Entry 8RHJ (X-ray diffraction, 3.05 A resolution); this record covers chains K and W of the 34 polymer chains in the assembly.

# Chain K
Name: Proteasome subunit beta type-5
Organism: Saccharomyces cerevisiae
Notes: EC 3.4.25.1
UniProt: P30656 (PSB5_YEAST); residues 6-217 here correspond to UniProt positions 76-287 (UniProt number = residue number + 70)
Sequence (212 residues; each row starts with the number of its first residue):
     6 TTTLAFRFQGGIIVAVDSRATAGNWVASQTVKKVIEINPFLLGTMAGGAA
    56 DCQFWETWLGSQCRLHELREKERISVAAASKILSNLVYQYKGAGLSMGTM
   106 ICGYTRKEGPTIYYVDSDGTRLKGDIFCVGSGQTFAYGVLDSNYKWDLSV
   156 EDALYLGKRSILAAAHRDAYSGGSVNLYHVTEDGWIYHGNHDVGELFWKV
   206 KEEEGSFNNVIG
Ion coordination: Mg2+: Ala170, Asp173, Ser176 (shared with Asp204(W) of chain W)
Reported in the primary citation:
  - catalytic residues: Thr6, Gly52
  - binding site for Macrocyclic oxindole epoxyketone: Thr6, Thr26, Gly28, Gly52

# Chain W
Name: Proteasome subunit beta type-3
Organism: Saccharomyces cerevisiae
UniProt: P25451 (PSB3_YEAST); residues 0-204 here correspond to UniProt positions 1-205 (UniProt number = residue number + 1)
Sequence (205 residues; each row starts with the number of its first residue; numbering starts at 0):
     0 MSDPSSINGGIVVAMTGKDCVAIACDLRLGSQSLGVSNKFEKIFHYGHVF
    50 LGITGLATDVTTLNEMFRYKTNLYKLKEERAIEPETFTQLVSSSLYERRF
   100 GPYFVGPVVAGINSKSGKPFIAGFDLIGCIDEAKDFIVSGTASDQLFGMC
   150 ESLYEPNLEPEDLFETISQALLNAADRDALSGWGAVVYIIKKDEVVKRYL
   200 KMRQD
Not modelled in the structure: 0
Ion coordination: Mg2+: Asp204 (shared with Ala170(K), Asp173(K), Ser176(K) of chain K)
UniProt features mapped onto this chain:
  - modified residue: Ser30 (Phosphoserine)
  - cross-link: Lys69 (Glycyl lysine isopeptide (Lys-Gly) (interchain with G-Cter in ubiquitin))

# How chain K and chain W interact
Residue-residue contacts (47):
  Arg24(K) - Asp204(W)  salt bridge
  Asn29(K) - Asp177(W)
  Asn29(K) - Ala178(W)  hydrogen bond (backbone-backbone)
  Asn29(K) - Leu179(W)
  Trp30(K) - Gln144(W)
  Trp30(K) - Arg176(W)
  Val31(K) - Asp175(W)
  Val31(K) - Arg176(W)  hydrogen bond (backbone-side chain)
  Val31(K) - Ala178(W)
  Ala32(K) - Arg176(W)  hydrogen bond (backbone-side chain)
  Ser33(K) - Arg176(W)
  Gln34(K) - Asp175(W)
  Gln34(K) - Arg202(W)
  Gln34(K) - Asp204(W)
  Phe140(K) - Leu33(W)  hydrophobic
  Ala170(K) - Asp204(W)
  His171(K) - Trp182(W)  hydrogen bond (backbone-side chain)
  His171(K) - Gln203(W)  hydrogen bond (side chain-backbone)
  Arg172(K) - Ser32(W)
  Arg172(K) - Leu33(W)
  Arg172(K) - Gly34(W)  hydrogen bond (side chain-backbone)
  Arg172(K) - Val35(W)  hydrogen bond (side chain-backbone)
  Arg172(K) - Trp182(W)
  Asp173(K) - Ser32(W)
  Ala174(K) - Arg27(W)
  Ala174(K) - Ser32(W)  hydrogen bond (backbone-backbone)
  Ala174(K) - Ala178(W)
  Tyr175(K) - Ser32(W)
  Tyr175(K) - Ala178(W)  hydrophobic
  Ser176(K) - Asp204(W)
  Gly177(K) - Asp204(W)
  Gly178(K) - Arg202(W)  hydrogen bond (backbone-side chain)
  Gly178(K) - Asp204(W)  hydrogen bond (backbone-side chain)
  Asp197(K) - Arg202(W)  salt bridge
  Val198(K) - Asp204(W)
  Gly199(K) - Arg202(W)
  Phe202(K) - Gln203(W)
  Trp203(K) - Lys200(W)
  Trp203(K) - Met201(W)
  Trp203(K) - Gln203(W)
  Asn214(K) - Asn37(W)  hydrogen bond (backbone-side chain)
  Asn214(K) - Lys38(W)  hydrogen bond (backbone-side chain)
  Val215(K) - Asn37(W)
  Val215(K) - Gln203(W)
  Ile216(K) - Leu26(W)  hydrophobic
  Ile216(K) - Lys38(W)
  Ile216(K) - Tyr198(W)  hydrophobic
Also at the interface, not in a pair above, chain W (22 interface residues in all): Gln31

# Overview
Chain K and chain W form an interface of 25 and 22 residues respectively, with 12 hydrogen bonds and 2 salt
bridges. Among the polar pairs are Arg24(K)-Asp204(W), Asp197(K)-Arg202(W) and Val31(K)-Arg176(W). From the
paper: catalytic residues Thr6(K) and Gly52(K); a binding site for Macrocyclic oxindole epoxyketone at
Thr6(K), Thr26(K) and Gly28(K) among others.
Chain K is Proteasome subunit beta type-5 and chain W is Proteasome subunit beta type-3, both from
Saccharomyces cerevisiae; the structure, Yeast 20S proteasome in complex with a macrocyclic oxindole
epoxyketone (compound 5), was determined by X-ray diffraction together with 8RHK and 8RHL from the same study.
